PDB entry 6M8S | X-ray diffraction, 3.71 A resolution | chains A and P of the 15 polymer chains in the assembly

[Chain A (and P)]
Molecule: BTB/POZ domain-containing protein KCTD12
Source organism: Homo sapiens
Notes: chain P of this document is another copy of the same molecule, construct and numbering; everything in this record applies to it too
Reference sequence: Q96CX2 (KCD12_HUMAN); numbering as in UniProt (aligned over 200-325)
Chain sequence (129 residues; row label = number of the first residue in the row):
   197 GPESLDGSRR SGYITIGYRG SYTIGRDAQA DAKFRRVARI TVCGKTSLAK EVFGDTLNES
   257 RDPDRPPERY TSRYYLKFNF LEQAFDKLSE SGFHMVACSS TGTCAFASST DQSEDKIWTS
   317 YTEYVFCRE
Disordered / not traced: 197-205, 222-226, 301-310, 325 (chain P: 197-205, 220-228, 301-306, 325)
Differences from the reference sequence: expression tag (197-199)
Curated features (UniProtKB/Swiss-Prot):
  - modified residue: Ser-200 (Phosphoserine)
From the paper describing this entry:
  - mutagenesis - R232D, R257D: unchanged localization to GABAB receptors

[Interface between chain A and chain P]
Residue-residue contacts (43):
  Ser-207(A) with Glu-286(P), hydrogen bond
  Gly-208(A) with Asp-282(P)
  Tyr-209(A) with Glu-278(P); Phe-281(P), hydrophobic; Asp-282(P), hydrogen bond (backbone-side chain); Met-291(P)
  Thr-211(A) with Arg-231(P), hydrogen bond; Glu-278(P), hydrogen bond
  Arg-215(A) with Tyr-218(P), hydrogen bond; Lys-229(P), hydrogen bond (side chain-backbone)
  Thr-237(A) with Phe-230(P)
  Cys-239(A) with Arg-231(P), hydrogen bond; Glu-278(P), hydrogen bond
  Gly-240(A) with Glu-278(P), hydrogen bond (backbone-side chain)
  Arg-257(A) with Phe-230(P)
  Tyr-266(A) with Phe-276(P), hydrophobic; Glu-278(P); Gln-279(P); Asp-282(P), hydrogen bond
  Ser-268(A) with Phe-230(P)
  Arg-269(A) with Phe-230(P)
  Tyr-271(A) with Phe-230(P), hydrophobic
  Val-292(A) with Met-291(P), hydrophobic
  Ala-293(A) with Met-291(P), hydrophobic; Cys-294(P), hydrophobic
  Ser-295(A) with Cys-294(P); Ser-296(P)
  Ser-296(A) with Ser-296(P), hydrogen bond (backbone-side chain)
  Thr-297(A) with Ser-296(P); Gly-298(P); Trp-314(P); Ser-316(P); Thr-318(P)
  Gly-298(A) with Trp-314(P)
  Thr-299(A) with Gly-298(P), hydrogen bond (side chain-backbone); Thr-299(P); Cys-300(P); Trp-314(P)
  Thr-315(A) with Trp-314(P)
  Tyr-317(A) with Arg-231(P)
  Glu-319(A) with Arg-231(P), salt bridge; Tyr-320(P), hydrogen bond
  Val-321(A) with Met-291(P), hydrophobic
Also at the interface, not in a pair above, chain A (28 interface residues in all): Arg-235, Thr-267, Tyr-270, Cys-294
Also at the interface, not in a pair above, chain P (24 interface residues in all): Tyr-214, Ser-285, His-290, Phe-322

[In short]
The interface between chain A and chain P involves 28 residues on one side and 24 on the other, with 13
hydrogen bonds and 1 salt bridge. Polar pairs include Glu-319(A)/Arg-231(P), Ser-207(A)/Glu-286(P) and
Tyr-209(A)/Asp-282(P). From the paper: R232D and R257D of chain A leave localization to GABAB receptors
unchanged.
Chain A and chain P are both BTB/POZ domain-containing protein KCTD12 (Homo sapiens); the structure, Crystal
structure of the KCTD12 H1 domain in complex with Gbeta1gamma2 subunits, was determined by X-ray diffraction
together with 6M8R from the same study.
